Entry 5DG0 (X-ray diffraction, 1.80 A resolution); this record covers chains A and P of the 3 polymer chains in the assembly.

# Chain A
Molecule: DNA-(apurinic or apyrimidinic site) lyase
Source organism: Homo sapiens
Notes: EC 3.1.-.-, 4.2.99.18
UniProt: P27695 (APEX1_HUMAN); residues 43-318 here = UniProt positions 43-318
Chain sequence (276 residues; each row starts with the number of its first residue):
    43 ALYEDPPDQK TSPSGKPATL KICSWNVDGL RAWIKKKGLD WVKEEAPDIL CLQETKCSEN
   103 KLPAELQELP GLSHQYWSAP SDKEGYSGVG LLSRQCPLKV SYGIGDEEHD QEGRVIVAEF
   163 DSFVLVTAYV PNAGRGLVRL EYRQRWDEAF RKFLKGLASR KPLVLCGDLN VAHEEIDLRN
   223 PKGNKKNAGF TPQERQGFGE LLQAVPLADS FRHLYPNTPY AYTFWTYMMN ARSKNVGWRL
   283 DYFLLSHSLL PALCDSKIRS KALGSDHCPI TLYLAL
Bound ions: Mn2+: Asp70, Glu96
From the paper describing this entry:
  - Mn2+ coordination: Asp70, Glu96
  - conformationally variable residues (side-chain flip): Asp70, Glu96
  - catalytic residues: Tyr171, Asp210, Asn212, His309 (proposed by the authors, not directly observed)
  - mutagenesis - R181A (3-fold): decreased binding to product DNA
  - mutagenesis - R181A (Kd = 0.4 nM): unchanged binding to substrate DNA
  - mutagenesis - R181A: decreased catalytic activity on AP-site incision

# Chain P
Molecule: 21-nt DNA strand
Sequence (21 nucleotides; row label = number of the first residue in the row):
     1 GCTGATGCGC XCGACGGATC C
Modified / non-standard residues: OMC (o2'-methylycytidine-5'-monophosphate) at position 10; 48Z (2-deoxy-2-fluoro-5-O-thiophosphono-alpha-D-arabinofuranose) at position 11
Bound ions: Mn2+ site 1 near DG1 (its only coordinating residue here); Mn2+ site 2 near DG4 (its only coordinating residue here)

# Interface between chain A and chain P
Pairs across the interface (26):
  Glu96(A) - 48Z_11(P)  base contact
  Tyr128(A) - DC8(P)  hydrogen bond to the base
  Tyr128(A) - DG9(P)  hydrogen bond to the sugar
  Tyr171(A) - 48Z_11(P)  hydrogen bond to the phosphate
  Asn174(A) - OMC_10(P)  hydrogen bond to the phosphate
  Asn174(A) - 48Z_11(P)  base contact
  Gly176(A) - OMC_10(P)  phosphate contact
  Arg177(A) - OMC_10(P)  base contact
  Arg177(A) - DC12(P)  salt bridge to the phosphate
  Arg181(A) - DG9(P)  sugar contact
  Arg181(A) - OMC_10(P)  salt bridge to the phosphate
  Asn212(A) - 48Z_11(P)  base contact
  Asn222(A) - DG13(P)  hydrogen bond to the phosphate
  Asn226(A) - DC12(P)  sugar contact
  Asn226(A) - DG13(P)  hydrogen bond to the phosphate
  Asn229(A) - DC12(P)  base contact
  Ala230(A) - 48Z_11(P)  base contact
  Phe266(A) - 48Z_11(P)  base contact
  Thr268(A) - DC12(P)  sugar contact
  Met271(A) - DC12(P)  base contact
  Met271(A) - DG13(P)  sugar contact
  Lys276(A) - DA14(P)  salt bridge to the phosphate
  Val278(A) - DG13(P)  phosphate contact
  Trp280(A) - 48Z_11(P)  base contact
  Trp280(A) - DG13(P)  hydrogen bond to the phosphate
  His309(A) - 48Z_11(P)  base contact
Other interface residues (no listed pair), chain A (25 interface residues in all): Asn68, Lys98, Asp210, Gly231, Ala273, Leu282
Other interface residues (no listed pair), chain P (8 interface residues in all): DG7

# Summary
The interface between chain A and chain P involves 25 residues on one side and 8 on the other; the contacts
include 7 hydrogen bonds and 3 salt bridges. Among the polar pairs are Tyr128(A)-DC8(P), Tyr128(A)-DG9(P) and
Tyr171(A)-48Z_11(P). The paper reports catalytic residues Tyr171(A), Asp210(A) and Asn212(A) among others;
R181A of chain A reduces binding to product DNA.
Here chain A is DNA-(apurinic or apyrimidinic site) lyase (Homo sapiens) and chain P is a 21-nt DNA strand.
Entry 5DG0 (Human APE1 phosphorothioate substrate complex with Mn2+) was determined by X-ray diffraction (same
publication as 5DFF, 5DFH, 5DFI and 5DFJ).
